PDB entry 2H51 | X-ray diffraction, 2.10 A resolution | chains B and C of the 3 polymer chains in the assembly

Chain B:
Name: Caspase-1
Source organism: Homo sapiens
Notes: EC 3.4.22.36; fragment: p10 subunit, residues 317-404
UniProt: P29466 (CASP1_HUMAN); residue numbers follow UniProt; this construct covers 317-404
Amino-acid sequence (88 residues; row label = number of the first residue in the row):
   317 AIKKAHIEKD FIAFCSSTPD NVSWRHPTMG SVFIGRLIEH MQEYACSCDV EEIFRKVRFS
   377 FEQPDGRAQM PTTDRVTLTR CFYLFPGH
Unresolved in the structure: 317
Construct notes: engineered mutation D390 (Glu in P29466)
Curated features (UniProtKB/Swiss-Prot):
  - mutagenesis: I318 to K320 (Abolished ability to cleave IL18), I318 (I318N: Mediates autoprocessing but is unable to interact with Gasdermin-D (GSDMD) and mediate its cleavage), K320 (K320A: Abolishes cleavage of Gasdermin-D (GSDMD))
What the authors report for this chain:
  - mutagenesis - S332A (4-fold), S333A (2-fold or less), T334A (2-fold or less), D336A (2-fold or less), N337A (2-fold or less), S339A (7-fold), E390D (2-fold): decreased catalytic activity
  - allosteric site: S332, S339

Chain C:
Name: N-[(benzyloxy)carbonyl]-L-valyl-N-[(2S)-1-carboxy-4-fluoro-3-oxobutan-2-yl]-L-alaninamide
Amino-acid sequence (5 residues; row label = number of the first residue in the row):
     1 XVADX
Modified / non-standard residues: PHQ (benzyl chlorocarbonate) at position 1; CF0 (fluoromethane) at position 5

How chain B and chain C interact:
Residue-residue contacts (15; chain B residue first):
  V338(B) - A3(C)  hydrophobic
  S339(B) - A3(C)
  S339(B) - D4(C)  hydrogen bond (backbone-backbone)
  W340(B) - PHQ_1(C)
  W340(B) - V2(C)
  W340(B) - A3(C)
  R341(B) - PHQ_1(C)
  R341(B) - V2(C)  hydrogen bond (backbone-backbone)
  R341(B) - A3(C)
  R341(B) - D4(C)  salt bridge
  H342(B) - PHQ_1(C)
  P343(B) - PHQ_1(C)
  S347(B) - D4(C)
  V348(B) - PHQ_1(C)
  R383(B) - PHQ_1(C)

In short:
9 residues of chain B face 4 of chain C across their interface; the contacts include 2 hydrogen bonds and 1
salt bridge. Among the polar pairs are R341(B)-D4(C), S339(B)-D4(C) and R341(B)-V2(C). From the paper: S332A,
S333A and T334A of chain B, among others, reduce catalytic activity; an allosteric site at S332(B) and
S339(B); 7 substitutions were tested in all.
Chain B is Caspase-1 (Homo sapiens) and chain C is
N-[(benzyloxy)carbonyl]-L-valyl-N-[(2S)-1-carboxy-4-fluoro-3-oxobutan-2-yl]-L-alaninamide; the structure,
Crystal structure of human caspase-1 (Glu390->Asp and Arg286->Lys) in complex with
3-[2-(2-benzyloxycarbonylamino-3-methyl-butyrylamino)-propionylamino]-4-oxo-pentanoic acid (z-VAD-FMK), was
determined by X-ray diffraction, deposited together with 2H4W, 2H4Y and 2H54.
